PDB entry 3EXE | X-ray diffraction, 1.98 A resolution | chains C and D of the 4 polymer chains in the assembly

Chain C:
Molecule: Pyruvate dehydrogenase E1 component subunit alpha, somatic form, mitochondrial
Organism: Homo sapiens
Notes: EC 1.2.4.1; fragment: E1p-alpha
Reference sequence: P08559 (ODPA_HUMAN); residues 1-361 here correspond to UniProt positions 30-390 (UniProt number = residue number + 29)
Amino-acid sequence (382 residues; numbered -20 to 361; the number before each row is that of its first residue; numbers below 1 keep their minus sign (Met-20 is residue -20)):
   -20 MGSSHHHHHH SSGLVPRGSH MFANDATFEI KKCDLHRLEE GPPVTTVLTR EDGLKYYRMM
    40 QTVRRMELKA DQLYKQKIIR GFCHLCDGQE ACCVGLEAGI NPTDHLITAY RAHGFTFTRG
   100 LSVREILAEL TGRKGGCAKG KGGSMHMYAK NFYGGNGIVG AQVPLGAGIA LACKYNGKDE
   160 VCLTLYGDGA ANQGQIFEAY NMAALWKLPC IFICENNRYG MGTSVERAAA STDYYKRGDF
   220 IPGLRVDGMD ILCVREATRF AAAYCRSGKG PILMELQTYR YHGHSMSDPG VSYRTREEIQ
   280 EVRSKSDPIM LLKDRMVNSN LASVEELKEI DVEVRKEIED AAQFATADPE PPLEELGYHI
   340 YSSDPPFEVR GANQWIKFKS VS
Disordered / not traced: -20 to -1
Construct notes: expression tag (-20 to 0)
Metal / ion sites: Mn2+: Asp167, Asn196, Tyr198 (together with thiamine diphosphate)
Small-molecule neighbours: thiamine diphosphate (TPP): Tyr89, Arg90, Gly136, Ile137, Val138, Gly166, Asp167, Gly168, Ala169, Gln172, Asn196, Tyr198, Gly199, Met200, Arg259, His263
What the authors report for this chain:
  - post-translational modification sites: Ser203, Ser264, Ser271 (citing earlier work)
  - binding site for thiamine diphosphate: Tyr89, Arg259, His263
  - mutagenesis - Y89F (450-fold): decreased binding to thiamine diphosphate
  - mutagenesis - Y89F: unchanged catalytic activity

Chain D:
Molecule: Pyruvate dehydrogenase E1 component subunit beta, mitochondrial
Organism: Homo sapiens
Notes: EC 1.2.4.1; fragment: E1p-beta
Reference sequence: P11177 (ODPB_HUMAN); residues 1-329 here correspond to UniProt positions 31-359 (UniProt number = residue number + 30)
Amino-acid sequence (329 residues; row label = number of the first residue in the row):
     1 LQVTVRDAIN QGMDEELERD EKVFLLGEEV AQYDGAYKVS RGLWKKYGDK RIIDTPISEM
    61 GFAGIAVGAA MAGLRPICEF MTFNFSMQAI DQVINSAAKT YYMSGGLQPV PIVFRGPNGA
   121 SAGVAAQHSQ CFAAWYGHCP GLKVVSPWNS EDAKGLIKSA IRDNNPVVVL ENELMYGVPF
   181 EFPPEAQSKD FLIPIGKAKI ERQGTHITVV SHSRPVGHCL EAAAVLSKEG VECEVINMRT
   241 IRPMDMETIE ASVMKTNHLV TVEGGWPQFG VGAEICARIM EGPAFNFLDA PAVRVTGADV
   301 PMPYAKILED NSIPQVKDII FAIKKTLNI
Metal / ion sites: K+: Ala160, Ile161, Asp163
Small-molecule neighbours: thiamine diphosphate (TPP): Glu28, Ile57, Glu59, Met81, Phe85, Gln88, His128

Interface between chain C and chain D:
Pairs across the interface - 80 pairs, chain C then chain D:
  Cys116(C) with Leu107(D)
  Ala117(C) with Met103(D); Ser104(D); Gly105(D)
  Lys120(C) with Tyr102(D)
  Gly121(C) with Met103(D)
  His125(C) with Met103(D)
  Tyr127(C) with Met103(D); Ser104(D)
  Tyr132(C) with Met71(D); Gln108(D)
  Ile137(C) with Asp91(D); Asn95(D)
  Ala140(C) with Asp91(D); Gln92(D), hydrogen bond (backbone-side chain)
  Pro143(C) with Gly61(D); Gly64(D); Ile65(D); Gln92(D)
  Leu144(C) with Gly64(D); Val67(D), hydrophobic; Gly68(D); Met71(D), hydrophobic; Gln92(D); Ser96(D)
  Ala146(C) with Ile65(D), hydrophobic
  Gly147(C) with Ile65(D); Gly68(D); Ala69(D)
  Ile148(C) with Gly68(D)
  Leu150(C) with Ile65(D), hydrophobic
  Ala151(C) with Ala72(D), hydrophobic; Leu74(D), hydrophobic
  Tyr154(C) with Glu21(D), hydrogen bond (side chain-backbone); Lys22(D); Val23(D), hydrogen bond (side chain-backbone); Phe24(D); Lys50(D), hydrogen bond (backbone-side chain); Arg51(D), hydrogen bond; Leu74(D), hydrophobic
  Asn155(C) with Leu74(D)
  Gln174(C) with Met60(D); Gln92(D), hydrogen bond
  Glu177(C) with Ser58(D); Met60(D); Gly61(D), hydrogen bond (side chain-backbone)
  Asn180(C) with Pro56(D)
  Met181(C) with Pro56(D); Ser58(D); Gly61(D); Phe62(D); Ile65(D), hydrophobic
  Leu184(C) with Pro56(D), hydrophobic
  Trp185(C) with Ile53(D), hydrophobic; Asp54(D); Ile65(D), hydrophobic
  Leu335(C) with Tyr102(D), hydrogen bond (backbone-side chain)
  Tyr337(C) with Tyr102(D)
  His338(C) with Tyr101(D); Tyr102(D), hydrogen bond (backbone-backbone); Gly105(D); Gly106(D)
  Ile339(C) with Tyr101(D); Tyr102(D), hydrophobic; Gly141(D)
  Tyr340(C) with Tyr101(D); Gly141(D); Leu142(D), hydrogen bond (side chain-backbone); Lys143(D); Asn165(D)
  Ser341(C) with Tyr101(D); Pro109(D); Asn164(D), hydrogen bond; Asn165(D), hydrogen bond (backbone-side chain)
  Ser342(C) with Asn164(D)
  Asp343(C) with Lys143(D), salt bridge; Asn165(D)
  Arg349(C) with Glu281(D), salt bridge
  Gln353(C) with Glu281(D)
  Ser361(C) with Tyr101(D), hydrogen bond (backbone-side chain)
Interface residues without a listed pair, chain D (45 interface residues in all): Thr55, Glu59, Thr100, Asp163, Arg242

Overview:
The interface between chain C and chain D involves 35 residues on one side and 45 on the other; the contacts
include 13 hydrogen bonds and 2 salt bridges. Polar contacts include Asp343(C)-Lys143(D), Arg349(C)-Glu281(D)
and Ala140(C)-Gln92(D). From the paper: a binding site for thiamine diphosphate at Tyr89(C), Arg259(C) and
His263(C); Y89F of chain C reduces binding to thiamine diphosphate.
Chain C is Pyruvate dehydrogenase E1 component subunit alpha, somatic form, mitochondrial and chain D is
Pyruvate dehydrogenase E1 component subunit beta, mitochondrial, both from Homo sapiens; the structure,
Crystal structure of the pyruvate dehydrogenase (E1p) component of human pyruvate dehydrogenase complex, was
determined by X-ray diffraction (same publication as 3EXF, 3EXG, 3EXH and 3EXI).
